6S8E - chains E and V of the 35 polymer chains in the assembly; structure by electron microscopy, 3.10 A resolution.

== Chain E ==
Molecule: CRISPR-associated RAMP protein, Cmr4 family
Source organism: Sulfolobus islandicus REY15A
Reference sequence: F0NDX6 (F0NDX6_SULIR); residues 1-286 here = UniProt positions 1-286
Sequence (286 residues; each row starts with the number of its first residue):
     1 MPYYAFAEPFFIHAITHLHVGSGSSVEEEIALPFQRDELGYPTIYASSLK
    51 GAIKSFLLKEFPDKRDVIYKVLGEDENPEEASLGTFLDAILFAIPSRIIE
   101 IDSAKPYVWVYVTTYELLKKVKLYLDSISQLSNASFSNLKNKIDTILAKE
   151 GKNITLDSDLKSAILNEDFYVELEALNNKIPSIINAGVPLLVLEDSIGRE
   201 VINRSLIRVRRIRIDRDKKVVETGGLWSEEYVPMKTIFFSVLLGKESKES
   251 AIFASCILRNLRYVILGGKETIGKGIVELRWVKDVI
Disordered / not traced: 1
Sequence notes: engineered mutation Ala31 (Asp in F0NDX6)

== Chain V ==
Molecule: crRNA
Source organism: Sulfolobus islandicus REY15A
Sequence (51 nucleotides; numbered 1 to 51; the number before each row is that of its first residue):
     1 AUUGAAAGUUCAAAGCUUAGAUACCCUGGAGGGAAACCAGACUUAACACC
    51 A
Disordered / not traced: 48-51

== How chain E and chain V interact ==
Contacting residue pairs (54; chain E residue first):
  Val20(E) - U22(V)  phosphate contact
  Gly21(E) - A21(V)  hydrogen bond to the sugar
  Gly21(E) - U22(V)  hydrogen bond to the phosphate
  Gly23(E) - A21(V)  base contact
  Ser47(E) - G20(V)  sugar contact
  Ser47(E) - A21(V)  hydrogen bond to the phosphate
  Ser48(E) - G20(V)  hydrogen bond to the phosphate
  Ser48(E) - A21(V)  hydrogen bond to the phosphate
  Lys50(E) - A19(V)  salt bridge to the phosphate
  Gly51(E) - G20(V)  sugar contact
  Ala52(E) - G20(V)  base contact
  Lys54(E) - U18(V)  phosphate contact
  Lys54(E) - A19(V)  salt bridge to the phosphate
  Ser55(E) - G20(V)  hydrogen bond to the base
  Leu72(E) - A19(V)  phosphate contact
  Glu74(E) - U18(V)  hydrogen bond to the sugar
  Asp75(E) - U18(V)  sugar contact
  Pro78(E) - U17(V)  base contact
  Pro78(E) - U18(V)  sugar contact
  Glu80(E) - U17(V)  hydrogen bond to the sugar
  Ala81(E) - U17(V)  phosphate contact
  Ala81(E) - U18(V)  phosphate contact
  Ser82(E) - U17(V)  phosphate contact
  Ser82(E) - U18(V)  hydrogen bond to the phosphate
  Arg210(E) - U27(V)  base contact
  Arg211(E) - C25(V)  hydrogen bond to the sugar
  Arg211(E) - U27(V)  salt bridge to the phosphate
  Ile212(E) - C25(V)  hydrogen bond to the sugar
  Ile212(E) - C26(V)  sugar contact
  Ile212(E) - U27(V)  sugar contact
  Ile212(E) - G28(V)  sugar contact
  Arg213(E) - C24(V)  hydrogen bond to the base
  Arg213(E) - C25(V)  hydrogen bond to the sugar
  Arg213(E) - C26(V)  phosphate contact
  Ile214(E) - C26(V)  hydrogen bond to the phosphate
  Ile214(E) - G28(V)  sugar contact
  Arg216(E) - C26(V)  salt bridge to the phosphate
  Lys219(E) - C26(V)  base contact
  Lys219(E) - G28(V)  phosphate contact
  Lys219(E) - G29(V)  phosphate contact
  Val221(E) - G28(V)  base contact
  Trp227(E) - C25(V)  base contact
  Ile265(E) - G20(V)  hydrogen bond to the base
  Leu266(E) - G20(V)  base contact
  Gly267(E) - G20(V)  hydrogen bond to the base
  Gly267(E) - U22(V)  phosphate contact
  Gly268(E) - U22(V)  sugar contact
  Gly268(E) - A23(V)  phosphate contact
  Lys269(E) - A23(V)  hydrogen bond to the phosphate
  Lys269(E) - C25(V)  base contact
  Glu270(E) - U22(V)  phosphate contact
  Glu270(E) - A23(V)  phosphate contact
  Thr271(E) - C24(V)  phosphate contact
  Thr271(E) - C25(V)  phosphate contact
Other interface residues (no listed pair), chain E (39 interface residues in all): His19, Ser22, Gln35, Gly73, Val220, Leu226

== Summary ==
The interface between chain E and chain V involves 39 residues on one side and 13 on the other; the contacts
include 17 hydrogen bonds and 4 salt bridges. Polar contacts include Ser55(E)-G20(V), Arg213(E)-C24(V) and
Ile265(E)-G20(V).
Here chain E is CRISPR-associated RAMP protein, Cmr4 family and chain V is crRNA, both from Sulfolobus
islandicus REY15A. Entry 6S8E (Cryo-EM structure of the type III-B Cmr-beta complex bound to non-cognate
target RNA) was determined by electron microscopy together with 6S6B, 6S8B, 6S91, 6SH8, 6SHB and 6SIC from the
same study.
